6ZGJ - chains A and B of the 5 polymer chains in the assembly; structure by electron microscopy, 3.40 A resolution.

[Chain A (and B)]
Molecule: Proton-gated ion channel
From: Gloeobacter violaceus (strain ATCC 29082 / PCC 7421)
Notes: chain B of this document is another copy of the same molecule, construct and numbering; everything in this record applies to it too
UniProt: Q7NDN8 (GLIC_GLOVI); residues 2-317 here correspond to UniProt positions 44-359 (UniProt number = residue number + 42)
Amino-acid sequence (317 residues; each row starts with the number of its first residue):
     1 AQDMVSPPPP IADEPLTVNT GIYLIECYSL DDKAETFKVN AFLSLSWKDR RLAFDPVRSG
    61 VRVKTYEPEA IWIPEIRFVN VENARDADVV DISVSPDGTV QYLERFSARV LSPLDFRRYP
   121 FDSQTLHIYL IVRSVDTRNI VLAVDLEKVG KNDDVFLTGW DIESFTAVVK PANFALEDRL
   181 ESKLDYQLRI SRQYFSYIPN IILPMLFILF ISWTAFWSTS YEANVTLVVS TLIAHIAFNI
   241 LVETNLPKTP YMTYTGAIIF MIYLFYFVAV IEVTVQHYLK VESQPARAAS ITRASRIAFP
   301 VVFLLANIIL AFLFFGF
Not modelled in the structure: 1-4, 58-60, 316-317
Construct notes: expression tag (1)
Reported in the primary citation:
  - conformationally variable residues (side-chain flip): Lys248

[Interface between chain A and chain B]
Pairs across the interface (60):
  Tyr23(A) - Ala175(B)  hydrophobic
  Tyr28(A) - Glu82(B)
  Tyr28(A) - Leu111(B)  hydrophobic
  Lys38(A) - Glu82(B)
  Asn40(A) - Val81(B)
  Phe42(A) - Ala175(B)  hydrophobic
  Asp88(A) - Arg77(B)
  Val89(A) - Arg77(B)  hydrogen bond (backbone-side chain)
  Val89(A) - Arg133(B)  hydrogen bond (backbone-side chain)
  Val90(A) - Arg133(B)  hydrogen bond (backbone-side chain)
  Leu103(A) - Leu176(B)  hydrophobic
  Arg105(A) - Arg77(B)
  Arg105(A) - Phe78(B)
  Arg105(A) - Val79(B)
  Arg105(A) - Val81(B)
  Ser107(A) - Glu82(B)
  Phe156(A) - Pro113(B)  hydrophobic
  Leu157(A) - Lys33(B)
  Leu157(A) - Pro250(B)
  Ser196(A) - Thr249(B)
  Ser196(A) - Pro250(B)  hydrogen bond (side chain-backbone)
  Ser196(A) - Tyr251(B)  hydrogen bond (side chain-backbone)
  Tyr197(A) - Pro250(B)
  Pro199(A) - Phe260(B)
  Leu203(A) - Phe260(B)  hydrophobic
  Pro204(A) - Tyr263(B)  hydrophobic
  Phe207(A) - Phe260(B)  hydrophobic
  Phe207(A) - Leu264(B)  hydrophobic
  Phe207(A) - Phe267(B)  hydrophobic
  Ile208(A) - Ile236(B)  hydrophobic
  Phe210(A) - Phe267(B)  hydrophobic
  Ile211(A) - Leu232(B)  hydrophobic
  Ile211(A) - Val270(B)  hydrophobic
  Thr214(A) - Val270(B)
  Thr214(A) - Thr274(B)
  Trp217(A) - Thr274(B)
  Trp217(A) - Tyr278(B)
  Ser218(A) - Tyr221(B)
  Glu222(A) - Glu222(B)
  Ala223(A) - Tyr221(B)  hydrophobic
  Thr226(A) - Val225(B)
  Leu227(A) - Tyr221(B)
  Leu227(A) - Val225(B)  hydrophobic
  Leu227(A) - Val229(B)  hydrophobic
  Ser230(A) - Val229(B)
  Ser230(A) - Ile233(B)
  Thr231(A) - Val229(B)
  Ala234(A) - Leu232(B)  hydrophobic
  Ala234(A) - Ile233(B)  hydrophobic
  Ala234(A) - Ile236(B)
  Ala237(A) - Ile236(B)
  Ala237(A) - Ile240(B)
  Phe238(A) - Ile236(B)
  Phe238(A) - Tyr263(B)
  Ile240(A) - Ile240(B)  hydrophobic
  Leu241(A) - Asn239(B)
  Leu241(A) - Ile240(B)  hydrophobic
  Leu241(A) - Glu243(B)
  Thr244(A) - Glu243(B)
  Asn245(A) - Lys248(B)
Interface residues without a listed pair, chain A (47 interface residues in all): Thr65, Asp91, Lys148, Val155, Gly159, Gln193, Asn200, Ile233, Arg296
Interface residues without a listed pair, chain B (41 interface residues in all): Ala34, Glu35, Leu114, Ser134, Thr226, Met252, Gly256, Tyr266, His277

[Overview]
47 residues of chain A face 41 of chain B across their interface, with 5 hydrogen bonds. Polar pairs include
Val89(A)-Arg77(B), Val89(A)-Arg133(B) and Val90(A)-Arg133(B). The paper reports conformational variability at
Lys248(A).
Chain A and chain B are both Proton-gated ion channel (Gloeobacter violaceus (strain ATCC 29082 / PCC 7421));
the structure, GLIC pentameric ligand-gated ion channel, pH 5, was determined by electron microscopy together
with 6ZGD and 6ZGK from the same study.
